Entry 6VQL (X-ray diffraction, 2.07 A resolution); this record covers chains A and C of the 4 polymer chains in the assembly.

# Chain A (and C)
Molecule: Interleukin-1 receptor-associated kinase 4
Source organism: Homo sapiens
Notes: EC 2.7.11.1; fragment: kinase domain; chain C of this document is another copy of the same molecule, construct and numbering; everything in this record applies to it too
UniProtKB: Q9NWZ3 (IRAK4_HUMAN), isoform Q9NWZ3-2; residues 160-460 here correspond to UniProt positions 36-336 (UniProt number = residue number - 124)
Sequence (305 residues; each row starts with the number of its first residue):
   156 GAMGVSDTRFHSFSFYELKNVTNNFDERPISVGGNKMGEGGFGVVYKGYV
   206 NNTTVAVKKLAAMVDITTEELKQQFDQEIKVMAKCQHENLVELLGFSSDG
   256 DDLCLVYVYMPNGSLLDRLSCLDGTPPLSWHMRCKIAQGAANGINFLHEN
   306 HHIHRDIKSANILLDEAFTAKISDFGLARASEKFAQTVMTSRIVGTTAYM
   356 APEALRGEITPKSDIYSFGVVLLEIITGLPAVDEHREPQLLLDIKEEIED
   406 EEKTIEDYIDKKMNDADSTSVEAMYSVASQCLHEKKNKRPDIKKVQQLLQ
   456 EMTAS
Unresolved in the structure: 156-161, 218-219, 337-342, 459-460 (chain C: 156-162, 217-221, 336-339, 459-460)
Sequence notes: expression tag (156-159)
Modified residues: Thr-342 (phosphothreonine; TPO); Thr-345 (phosphothreonine; TPO); Ser-346 (phosphoserine; SEP)
Ligand contacts: R7S (6-[(1,3-benzothiazol-6-yl)amino]-4-(cyclopropylamino)-N-[(2R)-2-fluoro-3-hydroxy-3-methylbutyl]pyridine-3-carboxamide): Ile-185, Met-192, Gly-193, Val-200, Ala-211, Lys-213, Val-246, Tyr-262, Val-263, Tyr-264, Met-265, Pro-266, Asn-267, Gly-268, Ser-269, Asp-272, Arg-273, Asp-278, Thr-280, Leu-318, Ser-328, Asp-329
What the authors report for this chain:
  - binding site for R7S: Ile-185, Val-200, Tyr-262, Met-265, Pro-266

# Chain A / chain C interface
Residue-residue contacts (16):
  Asn-206(A) / Asp-422(C)  hydrogen bond
  Asn-207(A) / Asn-419(C)
  Asn-207(A) / Asp-420(C)
  Asn-207(A) / Ala-421(C)  hydrogen bond (side chain-backbone)
  Asn-207(A) / Asp-422(C)
  Thr-208(A) / Asp-420(C)
  Gln-241(A) / Ala-322(C)
  His-242(A) / Glu-321(C)  salt bridge
  Glu-243(A) / Pro-266(C)
  Glu-243(A) / Asn-267(C)  hydrogen bond
  Glu-243(A) / Glu-321(C)  hydrogen bond (backbone-backbone)
  Glu-247(A) / His-286(C)  salt bridge
  Leu-249(A) / His-286(C)
  Phe-301(A) / Glu-321(C)
  Glu-321(A) / Pro-281(C)
  Ala-322(A) / Pro-281(C)  hydrophobic
Other interface residues (no listed pair), chain A (12 interface residues in all): Thr-209
Other interface residues (no listed pair), chain C (11 interface residues in all): Pro-282

# Overview
12 residues of chain A and 11 residues of chain C are in contact, with 4 hydrogen bonds and 2 salt bridges.
Polar contacts include His-242(A)/Glu-321(C), Glu-247(A)/His-286(C) and Asn-206(A)/Asp-422(C). Ligands of
chain A: compound R7S. From the paper: a binding site for R7S at Ile-185(A), Val-200(A) and Tyr-262(A) among
others.
Both chains are Interleukin-1 receptor-associated kinase 4 (Homo sapiens). Entry 6VQL (Crystal structure of
interleukin-1 receptor-associated kinase 4 (IRAK4-wt) complex with a nicotinamide inhibitor) was determined by
X-ray diffraction (same publication as 6LXY).
